Entry 7Q53 (electron microscopy, 6.30 A resolution (low resolution: residue-level contacts below are approximate; hydrogen-bond / salt-bridge calls are withheld)); this record covers chains O and P of the 4 polymer chains in the assembly.

# Chain O
Name: Glyceraldehyde-3-phosphate dehydrogenase B, chloroplastic
From: Spinacia oleracea
Notes: EC 1.2.1.13
Reference sequence: P12860 (G3PB_SPIOL); the construct lacks a stretch of the UniProt sequence and is renumbered around it, so the offset changes along the chain: 0-18 = UniProt 84-102; 19-34 = UniProt 105-120; 36-60 = UniProt 121-145; 61-122 = UniProt 147-208; 4 more segments
Sequence (339 residues; each row starts with the number of its first residue; note: 2 numbers in that range are skipped by the numbering (no residue carries them; nothing is unmodelled there); a row labelled like 18A-18B holds insertion residues (18A, then the next letters in order); numbering starts at 0):
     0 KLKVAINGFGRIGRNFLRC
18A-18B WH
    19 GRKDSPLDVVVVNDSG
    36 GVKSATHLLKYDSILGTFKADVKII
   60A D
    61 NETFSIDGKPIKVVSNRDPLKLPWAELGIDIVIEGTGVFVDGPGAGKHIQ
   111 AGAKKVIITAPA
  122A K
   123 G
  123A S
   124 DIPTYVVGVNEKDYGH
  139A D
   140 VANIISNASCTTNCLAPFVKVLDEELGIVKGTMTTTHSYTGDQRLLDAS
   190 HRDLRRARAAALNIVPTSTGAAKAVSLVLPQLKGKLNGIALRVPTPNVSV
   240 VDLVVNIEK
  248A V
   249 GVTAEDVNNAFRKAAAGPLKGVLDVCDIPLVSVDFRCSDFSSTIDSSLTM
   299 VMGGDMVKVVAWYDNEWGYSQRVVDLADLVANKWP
Ligand contacts: NAD (nicotinamide-adenine-dinucleotide): Gly-7, Phe-8, Gly-9, Arg-10, Ile-11, Arg-13, Asn-31, Asp-32, Asn-76, Arg-77, Gly-95, Thr-96, Gly-97, Val-98, Thr-119, Ala-120, Ser-148, Cys-149, Thr-179, Asn-313, Glu-314, Tyr-317
From the paper describing this entry:
  - catalytic residues: Cys-149 (citing earlier work)

# Chain P
Name: Glyceraldehyde-3-phosphate dehydrogenase A, chloroplastic
From: Spinacia oleracea
Notes: EC 1.2.1.13
Reference sequence: P19866 (G3PA_SPIOL); the construct lacks a stretch of the UniProt sequence and is renumbered around it, so the offset changes along the chain: 0-18 = UniProt 66-84; 19-34 = UniProt 87-102; 36-60 = UniProt 103-127; 61-122 = UniProt 129-190; 2 more segments
Sequence (337 residues; numbered 0 to 334 plus 4 insertion-coded residues; 2 numbers in that range are skipped by the numbering (no residue carries them; nothing is unmodelled there); the number before each row is that of its first residue; a row labelled like 18A-18B holds insertion residues (18A, then the next letters in order); numbering starts at 0):
     0 KLKVAINGFGRIGRNFLRC
18A-18B WH
    19 GRKDSPLDVVVINDTG
    36 GVKQASHLLKYDSILGTFDADVKTA
   60A G
    61 DSAISVDGKVIKVVSDRNPVNLPWGDMGIDLVIEGTGVFVDRDGAGKHLQ
   111 AGAKKVLITAPG
  122A K
   123 GDIPTYVVGVNEEGYTHADTIISNASCTTNCLAPFVKVLDQKFGIIKGTM
   173 TTTHSYTGDQRLLDAS
   190 HRDLRRARAACLNIVPTSTGAAKAVALVLPNLKGKLNGIALRVPTPNVSV
   240 VDLVVQVSKKTFAEEVNAAFRESADNELKGILSVCDEPLVSIDFRCTDVS
   290 STIDSSLTMVMGDDMVKVIAWYDNEWGYSQRVVDLADIVANKWQA
Ligand contacts: NAD (nicotinamide-adenine-dinucleotide): Gly-7, Phe-8, Gly-9, Arg-10, Ile-11, Arg-13, Asn-31, Asp-32, Thr-33, Asp-76, Arg-77, Glu-94, Gly-95, Thr-96, Gly-97, Val-98, Phe-99, Thr-119, Ala-120, Pro-121, Ser-148, Cys-149, His-176, Thr-179, Asn-313, Glu-314, Tyr-317

# Chain O / chain P interface
Pairs across the interface - 16 pairs, chain O then chain P:
  His-42(O) / Glu-276(P)
  His-42(O) / Pro-277(P)
  His-42(O) / Leu-278(P)
  Tyr-46(O) / Glu-276(P)
  Tyr-46(O) / Leu-278(P)
  Tyr-46(O) / Asp-282(P)
  Asp-47(O) / Ile-281(P)
  Ser-48(O) / Ile-281(P)
  Leu-201(O) / Leu-201(P)
  Ile-276(O) / His-42(P)
  Ile-276(O) / Tyr-46(P)
  Pro-277(O) / His-42(P)
  Leu-278(O) / His-42(P)
  Leu-278(O) / Tyr-46(P)
  Val-281(O) / Ser-48(P)
  Asp-282(O) / Tyr-46(P)
Interface residues without a listed pair, chain P (10 interface residues in all): Asp-47

# In short
Chain O and chain P each contribute 10 residues to their interface. Bound to chain O: NAD. Chain P binds NAD.
From the paper: the catalytic residue Cys-149(O).
Chain O is Glyceraldehyde-3-phosphate dehydrogenase B, chloroplastic and chain P is Glyceraldehyde-3-phosphate
dehydrogenase A, chloroplastic, both from Spinacia oleracea; the structure, Single Particle Cryo-EM structure
of photosynthetic A2B2 glyceraldehyde 3-phosphate dehydrogenase from Spinacia oleracia, was determined by
electron microscopy (same publication as 7Q54, 7Q55, 7Q56 and 7Q57).
